2GUB - chain A; structure by X-ray diffraction, 1.80 A resolution.

== Chain A ==
Molecule: Xylose isomerase
From: Streptomyces rubiginosus
Notes: EC 5.3.1.5
UniProtKB: P24300 (XYLA_STRRU); residues 2-388 here correspond to UniProt positions 1-387 (UniProt number = residue number - 1)
Sequence (388 residues; row label = number of the first residue in the row):
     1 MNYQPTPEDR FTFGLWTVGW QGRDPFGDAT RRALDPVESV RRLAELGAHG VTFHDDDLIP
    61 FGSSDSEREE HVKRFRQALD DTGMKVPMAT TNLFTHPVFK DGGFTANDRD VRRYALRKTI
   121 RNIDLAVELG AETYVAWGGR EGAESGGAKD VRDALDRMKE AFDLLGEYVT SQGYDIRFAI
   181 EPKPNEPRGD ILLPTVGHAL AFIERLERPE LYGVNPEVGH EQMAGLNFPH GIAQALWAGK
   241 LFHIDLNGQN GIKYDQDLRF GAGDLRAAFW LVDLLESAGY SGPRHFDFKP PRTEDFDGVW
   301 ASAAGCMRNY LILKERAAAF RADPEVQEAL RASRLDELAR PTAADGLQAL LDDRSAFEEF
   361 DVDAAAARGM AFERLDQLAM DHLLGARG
Not modelled in the structure: 1-2, 388
Sequence notes: initiating methionine (1)
Reported in the primary citation:
  - catalytic residues: H220 (citing earlier work)
  - catalytic residues: D257, K289 (proposed by the authors, not directly observed)

== In short ==
From the paper: catalytic residues H220, D257 and K289.
Chain A is Xylose isomerase (Streptomyces rubiginosus); the structure, Crystal Structure of Metal Free
D-Xylose Isomerase, was determined by X-ray diffraction together with 2GLK from the same study.
